Entry 1M8Z (X-ray diffraction, 1.90 A resolution); this record covers chain A.

# Chain A
Protein: Pumilio 1
Source organism: Homo sapiens
Notes: fragment: Pumilio-homology domain (RESIDUES 828-1176)
Reference sequence: Q14671 (PUM1_HUMAN); numbering as in UniProt (aligned over 828-1176)
Chain sequence (349 residues; row label = number of the first residue in the row):
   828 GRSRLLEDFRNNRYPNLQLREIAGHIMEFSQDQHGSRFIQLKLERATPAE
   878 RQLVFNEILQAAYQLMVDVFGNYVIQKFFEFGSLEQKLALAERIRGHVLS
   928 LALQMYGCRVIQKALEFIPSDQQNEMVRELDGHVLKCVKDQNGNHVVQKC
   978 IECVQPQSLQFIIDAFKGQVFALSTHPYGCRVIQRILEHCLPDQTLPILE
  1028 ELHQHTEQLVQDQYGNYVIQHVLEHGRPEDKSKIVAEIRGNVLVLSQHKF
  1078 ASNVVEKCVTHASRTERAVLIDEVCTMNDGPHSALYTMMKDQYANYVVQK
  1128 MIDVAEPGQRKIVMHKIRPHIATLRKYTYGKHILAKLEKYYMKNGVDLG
Not modelled in the structure: 1167-1176
UniProt features mapped onto this chain:
  - region: Ser-863 to Gln-867 (Adenine-nucleotide binding in RNA target), Asn-899 to Gln-903 (Uracil-nucleotide binding in RNA target), Cys-935 to Gln-939 (Adenine-nucleotide binding in RNA target), Asn-971 to Gln-975 (Non-specific-nucleotide binding in RNA target), Cys-1007 to Gln-1011 (Adenine-nucleotide binding in RNA target), Asn-1043 to Gln-1047 (Uracil-nucleotide binding in RNA target), Ser-1079 to Glu-1083 (Guanine-nucleotide binding in RNA target), Asn-1122 to Gln-1126 (Uracil-nucleotide binding in RNA target)
  - natural variant: Thr-1033 (T1033S: In SCA47), Arg-1137 (R1137W: In SCA47), Arg-1145 (R1145W: In NEDMSF)
  - mutagenesis: Ser-863 to Gln-867 (B and inds cytosine-nucleotide in RNA target), Asn-899 to Gln-903 (Specifically binds cytosine-nucleotide in RNA target), Cys-935 to Gln-939 (Specifically binds cytosine-nucleotide in RNA target), Asn-971 to Gln-975 (Specifically binds cytosine-nucleotide in RNA target), Cys-1007 to Gln-1011 (Specifically binds cytosine-nucleotide in RNA target; Specifically binds guanine-nucleotide in RNA target), Cys-1007 (C1007N: Specifically binds uracil-nucleotide in RNA target), Asn-1043 to Gln-1047 (Specifically binds cytosine-nucleotide in RNA target), Asn-1043 to Tyr-1044 (Changes the specificity for RNA; when associated with E-1047), Gln-1047 (Q1047E: Changes the specificity for RNA; when associated with 1043-SN-1044), Ser-1079 to Glu-1083 (Specifically binds cytosine-nucleotide in RNA target), Asn-1122 to Gln-1126 (Specifically binds cytosine-nucleotide in RNA target)

# In short
From UniProt: 40 mutagenesis sites.
Chain A is Pumilio 1 (Homo sapiens); the structure, Crystal Structure Of A Pumilio-Homology Domain, was
determined by X-ray diffraction, deposited together with 1IB2.
